7CGO - chains d and W of the 219 polymer chains in the assembly; structure by electron microscopy, 3.90 A resolution.

[Chain d]
Molecule: Flagellar basal-body rod protein FlgF
From: Salmonella typhimurium (strain LT2 / SGSC1412 / ATCC 700720)
UniProt: P16323 (FLGF_SALTY); residue numbers follow UniProt; this construct covers 1-251
Sequence (251 residues; row label = number of the first residue in the row):
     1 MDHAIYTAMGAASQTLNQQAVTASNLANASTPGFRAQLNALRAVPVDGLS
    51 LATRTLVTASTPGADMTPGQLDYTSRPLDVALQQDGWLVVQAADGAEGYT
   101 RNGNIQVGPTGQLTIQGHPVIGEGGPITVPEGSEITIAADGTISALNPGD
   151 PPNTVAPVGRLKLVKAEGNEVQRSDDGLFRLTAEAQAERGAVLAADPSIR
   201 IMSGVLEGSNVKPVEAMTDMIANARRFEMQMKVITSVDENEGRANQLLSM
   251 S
Not modelled in the structure: 1, 251

[Chain W]
Molecule: Flagellar basal-body rod protein FlgG
From: Salmonella typhimurium (strain LT2 / SGSC1412 / ATCC 700720)
UniProt: P0A1J3 (FLGG_SALTY); residue numbers follow UniProt; this construct covers 1-260
Sequence (260 residues; row label = number of the first residue in the row):
     1 MISSLWIAKTGLDAQQTNMDVIANNLANVSTNGFKRQRAVFEDLLYQTIR
    51 QPGAQSSEQTTLPSGLQIGTGVRPVATERLHSQGNLSQTNNSKDVAIKGQ
   101 GFFQVMLPDGTSAYTRDGSFQVDQNGQLVTAGGFQVQPAITIPANALSIT
   151 IGRDGVVSVTQQGQAAPVQVGQLNLTTFMNDTGLESIGENLYIETQSSGA
   201 PNESTPGLNGAGLLYQGYVETSNVNVAEELVNMIQVQRAYEINSKAVSTT
   251 DQMLQKLTQL
Not modelled in the structure: 1

[Interface between chain d and chain W]
Contacting residue pairs - 69 pairs, chain d then chain W:
  L16(d) - M253(W)  hydrophobic
  Q19(d) - T249(W)
  Q19(d) - T250(W)
  A20(d) - S3(W)
  V21(d) - Q67(W)
  V21(d) - I68(W)  hydrophobic
  A23(d) - S4(W)
  A23(d) - I7(W)
  S24(d) - I7(W)
  S24(d) - G69(W)
  S24(d) - T70(W)
  L26(d) - I242(W)  hydrophobic
  L26(d) - N243(W)
  A27(d) - V72(W)
  N28(d) - D43(W)
  N28(d) - V72(W)
  S30(d) - Q15(W)
  S30(d) - F41(W)
  T31(d) - F41(W)  hydrogen bond (side chain-backbone)
  P32(d) - F41(W)
  F34(d) - D43(W)
  F34(d) - Y46(W)
  R42(d) - L62(W)
  R42(d) - S64(W)
  T58(d) - R50(W)  hydrogen bond
  A59(d) - R50(W)  hydrogen bond (backbone-side chain)
  A59(d) - L66(W)
  S60(d) - G65(W)
  T61(d) - G65(W)  hydrogen bond (side chain-backbone)
  T61(d) - L66(W)
  T61(d) - Q67(W)
  P62(d) - L62(W)  hydrophobic
  D72(d) - E228(W)
  R76(d) - R38(W)
  D79(d) - R38(W)  salt bridge
  N102(d) - E42(W)  hydrogen bond
  N104(d) - E78(W)
  Q106(d) - E78(W)  hydrogen bond
  V107(d) - N180(W)
  P109(d) - M179(W)
  P109(d) - Q196(W)
  P109(d) - S197(W)
  P109(d) - G199(W)
  Q116(d) - E42(W)  hydrogen bond
  E131(d) - M179(W)
  G132(d) - M179(W)
  P148(d) - Q100(W)
  P148(d) - G210(W)
  G149(d) - G210(W)
  R173(d) - Y46(W)
  R173(d) - Q67(W)  hydrogen bond (backbone-side chain)
  D175(d) - L45(W)
  D175(d) - Y46(W)  hydrogen bond (backbone-backbone)
  D175(d) - T48(W)
  M217(d) - I242(W)  hydrophobic
  M217(d) - K245(W)
  M220(d) - A246(W)  hydrophobic
  M220(d) - T249(W)
  A224(d) - M253(W)  hydrophobic
  A224(d) - K256(W)  hydrogen bond (backbone-side chain)
  R225(d) - Q252(W)
  F227(d) - M253(W)
  F227(d) - K256(W)
  F227(d) - L257(W)  hydrophobic
  E228(d) - K256(W)
  M231(d) - L257(W)  hydrophobic
  M231(d) - L260(W)
  I234(d) - L260(W)  hydrophobic
  T235(d) - L260(W)
Other interface residues (no listed pair), chain d (53 interface residues in all): T15, N17, A29, G63, T74, G108, Q172, S174, D176, L206
Other interface residues (no listed pair), chain W (49 interface residues in all): G11, V40, P52, P63, G71, L80, S198, Q235

[In short]
The interface between chain d and chain W involves 53 residues on one side and 49 on the other; the contacts
include 10 hydrogen bonds and 1 salt bridge. Polar contacts include D79(d)-R38(W), T31(d)-F41(W) and
T58(d)-R50(W).
Chain d is Flagellar basal-body rod protein FlgF and chain W is Flagellar basal-body rod protein FlgG, both
from Salmonella typhimurium (strain LT2 / SGSC1412 / ATCC 700720); the structure, Cryo-EM structure of the
flagellar motor-hook complex from Salmonella, was determined by electron microscopy (same publication as 7CBL,
7CBM, 7CG0, 7CG4, 7E80, 7E81 and 7E82).
